Entry 9DWF (electron microscopy, 3.10 A resolution); this record covers chains G and J of the 11 polymer chains in the assembly.

Chain G:
Name: Histone H2A type 1
Organism: Homo sapiens
UniProt: P0C0S8 (H2A1_HUMAN); residues 1-129 here correspond to UniProt positions 2-130 (UniProt number = residue number + 1)
Amino-acid sequence (129 residues; numbered 1 to 129; the number before each row is that of its first residue):
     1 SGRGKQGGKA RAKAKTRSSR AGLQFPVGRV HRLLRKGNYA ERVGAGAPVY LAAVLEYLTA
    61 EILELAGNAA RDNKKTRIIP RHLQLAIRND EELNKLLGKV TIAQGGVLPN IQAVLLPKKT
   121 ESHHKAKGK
Unresolved in the structure: 1-14, 118-129
Curated features (UniProtKB/Swiss-Prot):
  - modified residue: Ser1 (N-acetylserine), Arg3 (Citrulline), Lys5 (N6-(2-hydroxyisobutyryl)lysine), Lys9 (N6-(2-hydroxyisobutyryl)lysine), Lys13 (N6-(beta-hydroxybutyryl)lysine), Lys36 (N6-(2-hydroxyisobutyryl)lysine), Lys74 (N6-(2-hydroxyisobutyryl)lysine), Lys75 (N6-(2-hydroxyisobutyryl)lysine), Lys95 (N6-(2-hydroxyisobutyryl)lysine), Lys99 (N6-glutaryllysine), Gln104 (N5-methylglutamine), Lys118 (N6-(2-hydroxyisobutyryl)lysine), Lys119 (N6-crotonyllysine), Thr120 (Phosphothreonine), Lys125 (N6-crotonyllysine)
  - cross-link (Glycyl lysine isopeptide (Lys-Gly)): Lys13 (interchain with G-Cter in ubiquitin), Lys15 (interchain with G-Cter in ubiquitin), Lys119 (interchain with G-Cter in ubiquitin)

Chain J:
Molecule: 601 J strand (non-damaged strand)
Sequence (147 nucleotides; numbered 1 to 147; the number before each row is that of its first residue):
     1 ATCGGATGTA TATATCTGAC ACGTGCCTGG AGACTAGGGA GTAATCCCCT TGGCGGTTAA
    61 AACGCGGGGG ACAGCGCGTA CGTGCGTTTA AGCGGTGCTA GAGCTGTCTA CGACCAATTG
   121 AGCGGCCTCG GCACCGGGAT TCTCGAT

Interface between chain G and chain J:
Residue-residue contacts (10):
  Lys15(G) - DA31(J)  phosphate contact
  Lys15(G) - DG32(J)  phosphate contact
  Thr16(G) - DA31(J)  phosphate contact
  Arg17(G) - DA31(J)  salt bridge to the phosphate
  Arg20(G) - DG32(J)  salt bridge to the phosphate
  Arg29(G) - DG30(J)  phosphate contact
  Arg32(G) - DG29(J)  phosphate contact
  Arg32(G) - DG30(J)  salt bridge to the phosphate
  Arg42(G) - DG39(J)  sugar contact
  Arg77(G) - DC20(J)  sugar contact
Also at the interface, not in a pair above, chain G (9 interface residues in all): Gly28
Also at the interface, not in a pair above, chain J (7 interface residues in all): DG37

Overview:
9 residues of chain G face 7 of chain J across their interface; the contacts include 3 salt bridges. Among the
polar pairs are Arg17(G)-DA31(J), Arg20(G)-DG32(J) and Arg32(G)-DG30(J).
Here chain G is Histone H2A type 1 (Homo sapiens) and chain J is 601 J strand (non-damaged strand). Entry 9DWF
(Nucleosome containing a 1-nt gap at SHL-4.5) was determined by electron microscopy.
